5FBI - chain A; structure by X-ray diffraction, 1.47 A resolution.

Chain A:
Protein: Complement factor D
Organism: Homo sapiens
Notes: EC 3.4.21.46
UniProtKB: P00746 (CFAD_HUMAN); the construct lacks a stretch of the UniProt sequence and is renumbered around it, so the offset changes along the chain: 16-36 = UniProt 26-46; 38-61 = UniProt 47-70; 62-115 = UniProt 74-127; 118-124 = UniProt 128-134; 6 more segments
Chain sequence (232 residues; each row starts with the number of its first residue; note: 8 numbers in that range are skipped by the numbering (no residue carries them; nothing is unmodelled there); a row labelled like 61A-61C holds insertion residues (61A, then the next letters in order)):
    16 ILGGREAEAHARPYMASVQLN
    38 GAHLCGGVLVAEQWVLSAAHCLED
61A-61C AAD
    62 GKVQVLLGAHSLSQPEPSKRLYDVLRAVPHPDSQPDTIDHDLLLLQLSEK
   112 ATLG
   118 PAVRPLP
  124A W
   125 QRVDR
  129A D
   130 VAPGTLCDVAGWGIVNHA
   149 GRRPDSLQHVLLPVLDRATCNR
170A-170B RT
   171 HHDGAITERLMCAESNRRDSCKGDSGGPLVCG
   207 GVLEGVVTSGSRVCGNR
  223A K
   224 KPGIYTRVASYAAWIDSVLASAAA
Disordered / not traced: 244-247
Disulfide bonds: Cys42-Cys58, Cys136-Cys201, Cys168-Cys182, Cys191-Cys220
Construct notes: expression tag (244-247)
Ligand contacts: 5WD (3-[(2-aminocarbonyl-1H-indol-5-yl)oxymethyl]benzoic acid): Ser190, Cys191, Lys192, Ser195, Val213, Thr214, Ser215, Gly216, Ser217, Arg218, Cys220
Reported in the primary citation:
  - binding site for 5WD: Lys192, Thr214, Arg218

Overview:
Chain A binds compound 5WD. From the paper: a binding site for 5WD at Lys192, Thr214 and Arg218.
Chain A is Complement factor D (Homo sapiens); the structure, COMPLEMENT FACTOR D IN COMPLEX WITH COMPOUND 3b,
was determined by X-ray diffraction, deposited together with 5FAH, 5FBE, 5FCK and 5FCR.
